1GXP - chains A and B of the 4 polymer chains in the assembly; structure by X-ray diffraction, 2.50 A resolution.

[Chain A (and B)]
Molecule: Phosphate regulon transcriptional regulatory protein
Source organism: Escherichia coli
Notes: fragment: dna-binding and transactivation domain, residues 124-229; chain B of this document is another copy of the same molecule, construct and numbering; everything in this record applies to it too
UniProt: P08402 (PHOB_ECOLI); numbering as in UniProt (aligned over 124-229)
Sequence (106 residues; row label = number of the first residue in the row):
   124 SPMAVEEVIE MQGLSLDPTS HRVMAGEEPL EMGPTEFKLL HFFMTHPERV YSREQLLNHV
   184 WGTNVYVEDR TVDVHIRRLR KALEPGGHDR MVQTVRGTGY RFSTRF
Disordered / not traced: 124-126 (chain B: 124-128)

[Interface between chain A and chain B]
Pairs across the interface (15):
  Glu171(A) - Ser143(B)
  Arg172(A) - Thr142(B)
  Arg172(A) - Ser143(B)
  Val173(A) - Thr142(B)  hydrogen bond (backbone-backbone)
  Val173(A) - Ser143(B)
  Gln216(A) - Arg145(B)  hydrogen bond
  Val218(A) - His144(B)
  Arg224(A) - Ser143(B)  hydrogen bond (side chain-backbone)
  Arg224(A) - His144(B)  hydrogen bond (side chain-backbone)
  Arg224(A) - Arg145(B)
  Ser226(A) - Arg145(B)  hydrogen bond
  Arg228(A) - Arg145(B)  hydrogen bond (backbone-side chain)
  Arg228(A) - Met147(B)  hydrogen bond
  Arg228(A) - Glu150(B)
  Phe229(A) - Pro152(B)
Other interface residues (no listed pair), chain A (10 interface residues in all): Thr221

[Summary]
The interface between chain A and chain B involves 10 residues on one side and 7 on the other, with 7 hydrogen
bonds. Polar pairs include Gln216(A)-Arg145(B), Arg224(A)-Ser143(B) and Arg224(A)-His144(B).
Both chains are Phosphate regulon transcriptional regulatory protein (Escherichia coli). Entry 1GXP (PhoB
effector domain in complex with pho box DNA) was determined by X-ray diffraction together with 1GXQ from the
same study.
